Entry 8ERO (electron microscopy, 3.20 A resolution); this record covers chains A and B.

== Chain A (and B) ==
Protein: Cholinephosphotransferase 1
Source organism: Xenopus laevis
Notes: EC 2.7.8.2; chain B of this document is another copy of the same molecule, construct and numbering; everything in this record applies to it too
Reference sequence: Q4KLV1 (CHPT1_XENLA); numbering as in UniProt (aligned over 1-402)
Sequence (402 residues; each row starts with the number of its first residue):
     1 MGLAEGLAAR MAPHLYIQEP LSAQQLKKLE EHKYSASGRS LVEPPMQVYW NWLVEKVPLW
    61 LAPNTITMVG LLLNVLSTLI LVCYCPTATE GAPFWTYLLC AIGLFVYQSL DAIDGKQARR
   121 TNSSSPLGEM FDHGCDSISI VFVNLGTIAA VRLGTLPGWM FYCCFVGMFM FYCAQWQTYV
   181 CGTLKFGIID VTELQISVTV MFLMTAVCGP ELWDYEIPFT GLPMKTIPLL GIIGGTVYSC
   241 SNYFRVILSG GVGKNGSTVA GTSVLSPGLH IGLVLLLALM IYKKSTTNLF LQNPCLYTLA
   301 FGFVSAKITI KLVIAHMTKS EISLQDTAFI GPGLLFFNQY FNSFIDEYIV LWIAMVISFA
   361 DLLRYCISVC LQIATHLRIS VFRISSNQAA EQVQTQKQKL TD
Disordered / not traced: 1-19, 384-402
Swiss-Prot annotation at these positions:
  - active site: H133 (Proton acceptor)
  - binding site (CDP-choline): N64, R119
  - binding site (Mg(2+)): D111, D114, D132, D136
  - site: E129 (Increases basicity of active site His)
Bound ions: Mg2+ site 1: D111, D132, D136; Mg2+ site 2: D111, D132 (together with CDP)
Residues lining bound ligands:
  - CDP (cytidine-5'-diphosphate): Y34, P63, N64, T67, D111, D114, G115, K116, A118, R119, S123, S124, S125, G128, E129, D132, F186
  - LBN (1-palmitoyl-2-oleoyl-sn-glycero-3-phosphocholine), molecule 1: M68, C366, C370, V381, F382
  - LBN, molecule 2: L79, V82, P86, L299, F303, W352, M355, F359
  - LBN, molecule 3: L79, I80, C83, Y84
  - LBN, molecule 4: L156, P157, G158, W159, Y162
  - LBN, molecule 5: G158, F161, L275, L276, L279, K283
  - LBN, molecule 6: L273, L324, Q325, D326, T327, F329, I330, G333, L334, F337, N338, F344, I345
  - LBN, molecule 7: L276, K283, K284
  - LBN, molecule 8: T327, I357, A360, D361
  - LBN, molecule 9: F341, N342, S343, F344
  - LBN, molecule 10: Y348, I349, W352, I353, M355, V356, F359
From the paper describing this entry:
  - Mg2+ coordination: D111, D132, D136
  - mutagenesis - D114A: decreased catalytic activity
  - binding site for CDP: Y34, N64, R119, S124
  - catalytic residues: E129, H133 (proposed by the authors, not directly observed)
  - mutagenesis - E129A, H133A: abolished catalytic activity
  - binding site for Mg2+: D136 (proposed by the authors, not directly observed)
  - self-association interface (contacts with another copy of this molecule); pairs are residue here / residue on that copy: K284-N342 (hydrogen bond), Q339-Y340 (hydrogen bond), F336, Y340

== How chain A and chain B interact ==
Contacting residue pairs (16):
  M280(A) with Y340(B)
  K284(A) with Y340(B); F341(B); N342(B), hydrogen bond
  F336(A) with F336(B), hydrophobic; F337(B), hydrophobic; Y340(B), hydrophobic
  F337(A) with F336(B), hydrophobic
  Q339(A) with Y340(B), hydrogen bond
  Y340(A) with M280(B); K284(B); F336(B), hydrophobic; Q339(B), hydrogen bond; Y340(B), hydrophobic
  F341(A) with K284(B)
  N342(A) with K284(B), hydrogen bond

== Summary ==
Chain A and chain B each contribute 8 residues to their interface, with 4 hydrogen bonds. Polar pairs include
K284(A)-N342(B) and Q339(A)-Y340(B). Ligands of chain A: 10 copies of compound LBN and CDP. The paper reports
catalytic residues E129(A) and H133(A); E129A and H133A of chain A abolish catalytic activity.
Both chains are Cholinephosphotransferase 1 (Xenopus laevis). Entry 8ERO (Structure of Xenopus
cholinephosphotransferase1 in complex with CDP) was determined by electron microscopy, deposited together with
8ERP.
